PDB entry 6PUL | X-ray diffraction, 1.84 A resolution | chains A and H of the 4 polymer chains in the assembly

[Chain A]
Molecule: Major histocompatibility complex class I-related gene protein
Organism: Homo sapiens
Reference sequence: Q95460 (HMR1_HUMAN); residues 1-270 here correspond to UniProt positions 23-292 (UniProt number = residue number + 22)
Sequence (271 residues; numbered 0 to 270; the number before each row is that of its first residue; numbering starts at 0):
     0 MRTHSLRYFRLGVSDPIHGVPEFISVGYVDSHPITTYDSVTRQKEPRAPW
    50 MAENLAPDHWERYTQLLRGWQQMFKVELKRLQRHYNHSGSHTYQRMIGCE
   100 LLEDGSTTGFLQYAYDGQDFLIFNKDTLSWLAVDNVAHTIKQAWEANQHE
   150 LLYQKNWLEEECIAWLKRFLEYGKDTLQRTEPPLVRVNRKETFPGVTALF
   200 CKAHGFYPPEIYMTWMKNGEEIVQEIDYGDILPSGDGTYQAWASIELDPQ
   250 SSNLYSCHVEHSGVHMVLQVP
Not modelled in the structure: 190-195
Disulfide bonds: C98-C161, C200-C256
Glycans and other covalent adducts: compound Q81 linked to K43
Differences from the reference sequence: initiating methionine (0); conflict S261 (Cys283 in Q95460)
Small-molecule neighbours: Q81 (1,3-dideoxy-1-({2,6-dioxo-5-[(E)-(2-oxopropylidene)amino]-1,2,3,6-tetrahydropyrimidin-4-yl}amino)-D-erythro-pentitol): Y7, R9, S24, H58, Y62, L66, W69, R94, I96, Y152, Q153, W156
Curated features (UniProtKB/Swiss-Prot):
  - binding site (5-(2-oxoethylideneamino)-6-(D-ribitylamino)uracil): R9, S24, K43, R94, Y152, Q153
  - binding site (5-(2-oxopropylideneamino)-6-(D-ribitylamino)uracil): R9, S24, K43, R94, Y152, Q153
  - binding site (7-hydroxy-6-methyl-8-(1-D-ribityl)lumazine): R9, S24, K43, R94, Y152, Q153
  - binding site (8-(9H-purin-6-yl)-2-oxa-8-azabicyclo[3.3.1]nona-3,6-diene-4,6-dicarbaldehyde): R9, K43, H58, R94
  - binding site (2-amino-4-oxopteridine-6-carbaldehyde): K43
  - binding site (pyridoxal): K43
  - glycosylation: N85 (N-linked (GlcNAc...) asparagine)

[Chain H]
Molecule: Beta-2-microglobulin
Organism: Homo sapiens
Reference sequence: P61769 (B2MG_HUMAN); residues 1-99 here correspond to UniProt positions 21-119 (UniProt number = residue number + 20)
Sequence (100 residues; each row starts with the number of its first residue; numbering starts at 0):
     0 MIQRTPKIQVYSRHPAENGKSNFLNCYVSGFHPSDIEVDLLKNGERIEKV
    50 EHSDLSFSKDWSFYLLYYTEFTPTEKDEYACRVNHVTLSQPKIVKWDRDM
Not modelled in the structure: 98-99
Disulfide bonds: C25-C80
Differences from the reference sequence: initiating methionine (0)
Metal / ion sites: Na+: N83, H84, L87
Curated features (UniProtKB/Swiss-Prot):
  - modified residue: Q2 (Pyrrolidone carboxylic acid)
  - glycosylation: I1 (N-linked (Glc) (glycation) isoleucine), K19 (N-linked (Glc) (glycation) lysine), K41 (N-linked (Glc) (glycation) lysine), K48 (N-linked (Glc) (glycation) lysine), K58 (N-linked (Glc) (glycation) lysine), K91 (N-linked (Glc) (glycation) lysine), K94 (N-linked (Glc) (glycation) lysine)

[Chain A / chain H interface]
Pairs across the interface (47; chain A residue first):
  R6(A) - K58(H)
  F8(A) - F56(H)  hydrophobic
  F8(A) - S57(H)
  L10(A) - F56(H)  hydrophobic
  L10(A) - F62(H)  hydrophobic
  I16(A) - D34(H)
  V19(A) - D34(H)
  I23(A) - F56(H)  hydrophobic
  V25(A) - F56(H)  hydrophobic
  Y27(A) - S55(H)
  Y27(A) - F56(H)  hydrogen bond (side chain-backbone)
  R46(A) - D53(H)  salt bridge
  H90(A) - M0(H)
  T91(A) - H31(H)  hydrogen bond
  Q93(A) - H31(H)  hydrogen bond
  Q93(A) - W60(H)  hydrogen bond (side chain-backbone)
  Q93(A) - F62(H)
  R94(A) - W60(H)
  M95(A) - W60(H)
  Q111(A) - W60(H)
  Y112(A) - W60(H)
  A113(A) - W60(H)
  D115(A) - M0(H)
  D115(A) - I1(H)
  D115(A) - H31(H)
  G116(A) - R3(H)  hydrogen bond (backbone-side chain)
  G116(A) - H31(H)  hydrogen bond (backbone-side chain)
  G116(A) - W60(H)
  Q117(A) - I1(H)
  Q117(A) - R3(H)
  D118(A) - W60(H)  hydrogen bond
  R185(A) - P14(H)
  H203(A) - P14(H)
  D229(A) - K6(H)  salt bridge
  D229(A) - Q8(H)  hydrogen bond
  L231(A) - Q8(H)
  L231(A) - Y10(H)
  L231(A) - Y26(H)  hydrophobic
  P232(A) - Y10(H)  hydrogen bond (backbone-side chain)
  P232(A) - Y26(H)
  S233(A) - R12(H)  hydrogen bond (backbone-side chain)
  S233(A) - N24(H)  hydrogen bond (backbone-side chain)
  G234(A) - R12(H)
  D235(A) - R12(H)
  Q239(A) - Y10(H)
  Q239(A) - S11(H)  hydrogen bond (side chain-backbone)
  Q239(A) - R12(H)  hydrogen bond (side chain-backbone)
Interface residues without a listed pair, chain A (31 interface residues in all): S89
Interface residues without a listed pair, chain H (27 interface residues in all): H13, P32, S33, L54, D59, Y63, L65

[Overview]
Chain A and chain H form an interface of 31 and 27 residues respectively, with 13 hydrogen bonds and 2 salt
bridges. Polar contacts include R46(A)-D53(H), D229(A)-K6(H) and Y27(A)-F56(H). Compound Q81 is covalently
linked to K43(A).
Here chain A is Major histocompatibility complex class I-related gene protein and chain H is
Beta-2-microglobulin, both from Homo sapiens. Entry 6PUL (Structure of human MAIT A-F7 TCR in complex with
human MR1 3'D-5-OP-RU) was determined by X-ray diffraction together with 6PUC, 6PUD, 6PUE, 6PUF, 6PUG, 6PUH
and 4 further entries from the same study.
